PDB entry 5OI9 | X-ray diffraction, 2.09 A resolution | chain A

[Chain A]
Name: Putative uncharacterized protein
From: Trichoplax adhaerens
UniProt: B3S3X5 (B3S3X5_TRIAD); numbering as in UniProt (aligned over 2-348)
Chain sequence (360 residues; each row starts with the number of its first residue; numbers below 1 keep their minus sign (Gly-2 is residue -2)):
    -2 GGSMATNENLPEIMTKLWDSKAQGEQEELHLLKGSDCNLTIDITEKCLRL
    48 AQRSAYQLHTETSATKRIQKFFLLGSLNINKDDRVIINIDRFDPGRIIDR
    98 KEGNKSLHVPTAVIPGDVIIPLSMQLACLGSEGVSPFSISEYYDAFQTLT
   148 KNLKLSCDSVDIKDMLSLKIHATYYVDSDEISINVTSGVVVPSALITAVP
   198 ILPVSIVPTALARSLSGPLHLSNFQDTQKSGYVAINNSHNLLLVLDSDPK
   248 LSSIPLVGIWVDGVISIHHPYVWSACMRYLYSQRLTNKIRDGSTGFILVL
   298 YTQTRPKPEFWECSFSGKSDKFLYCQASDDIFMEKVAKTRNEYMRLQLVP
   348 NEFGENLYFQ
Disordered / not traced: -2 to 12, 96-102, 127-131
Differences from the reference sequence: expression tag (-2 to 1, 349-357)
Modified residues: Mse1, Mse11 (selenomethionine); Mse121, Mse162, Mse274, Mse330, Mse341 (selenomethionine; parent Met)

[Summary]
Chain A is Putative uncharacterized protein (Trichoplax adhaerens); the structure, Trichoplax adhaerens STIL
N-terminal domain, was determined by X-ray diffraction, deposited together with 5OI7 and 5OID.
